PDB entry 2QGB | X-ray diffraction, 1.40 A resolution | chains A and B

# Chain A (and B)
Protein: Transthyretin
Source organism: Homo sapiens
Notes: chain B of this document is another copy of the same molecule, construct and numbering; everything in this record applies to it too
UniProt: P02766 (TTHY_HUMAN); residues 1-127 here correspond to UniProt positions 21-147 (UniProt number = residue number + 20)
Chain sequence (127 residues; numbered 1 to 127; the number before each row is that of its first residue):
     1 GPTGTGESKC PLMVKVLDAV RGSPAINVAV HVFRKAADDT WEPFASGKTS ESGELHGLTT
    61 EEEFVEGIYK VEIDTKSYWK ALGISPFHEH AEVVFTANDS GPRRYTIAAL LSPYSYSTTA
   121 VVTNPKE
Not modelled in the structure: 1-10, 126-127 (chain B: 1-10, 125-127)
UniProt features mapped onto this chain:
  - binding site (L-thyroxine): Lys15, Glu54, Ser117
  - modified residue: Cys10 (Sulfocysteine), Glu42 (4-carboxyglutamate), Ser52 (Phosphoserine)
  - glycosylation: Asn98 (N-linked (GlcNAc...) asparagine)

# Interface between chain A and chain B
Pairs across the interface (39):
  Phe87(A) with Phe95(B), hydrophobic; Thr96(B); Tyr105(B), hydrophobic; Ile107(B), hydrophobic; Ala120(B), hydrophobic; Val122(B), hydrophobic
  His88(A) with Val93(B); Val94(B)
  Glu89(A) with Val94(B), hydrogen bond (backbone-backbone); Thr96(B), hydrogen bond
  His90(A) with Val94(B)
  Glu92(A) with Glu92(B); Val94(B); Tyr116(B), hydrogen bond (backbone-side chain)
  Val93(A) with His88(B)
  Val94(A) with His88(B); Glu89(B), hydrogen bond (backbone-backbone); His90(B); Glu92(B)
  Phe95(A) with Phe87(B), hydrophobic
  Thr96(A) with Glu89(B), hydrogen bond
  Tyr105(A) with Phe87(B), hydrophobic
  Ile107(A) with Phe87(B), hydrophobic
  Tyr114(A) with Thr119(B), hydrogen bond (backbone-side chain); Ala120(B), hydrogen bond (backbone-backbone)
  Ser115(A) with Thr118(B), hydrogen bond (side chain-backbone); Thr119(B), hydrogen bond
  Tyr116(A) with Glu92(B), hydrogen bond (side chain-backbone); Ser117(B); Thr118(B), hydrogen bond (backbone-backbone)
  Ser117(A) with Tyr116(B); Ser117(B)
  Thr118(A) with Ser115(B), hydrogen bond (backbone-side chain); Tyr116(B), hydrogen bond (backbone-backbone)
  Thr119(A) with Tyr114(B); Ser115(B), hydrogen bond
  Ala120(A) with Phe87(B), hydrophobic; Tyr114(B), hydrogen bond (backbone-backbone)
  Val122(A) with Phe87(B), hydrophobic
Other interface residues (no listed pair), chain A (21 interface residues in all): Ile68, Lys76
Other interface residues (no listed pair), chain B (22 interface residues in all): Ile68, Lys70, Lys76

# In short
The interface between chain A and chain B involves 21 residues on one side and 22 on the other, with 15
hydrogen bonds. Polar pairs include Glu89(A)-Thr96(B), Glu92(A)-Tyr116(B) and Tyr114(A)-Thr119(B). Curated
annotation (UniProt) lists 3 L-thyroxine-binding residues on chain A.
Both chains are Transthyretin (Homo sapiens). Entry 2QGB (Human transthyretin (TTR) in Apo-form) was
determined by X-ray diffraction together with 2QGC, 2QGD and 2QGE from the same study.
